Entry 4ZVT (X-ray diffraction, 2.85 A resolution); this record covers chains A and C of the 6 polymer chains in the assembly.

== Chain A ==
Name: Caspase-7
Organism: Homo sapiens
Notes: EC 3.4.22.60
UniProt: P55210 (CASP7_HUMAN); numbering as in UniProt (aligned over 1-198)
Amino-acid sequence (198 residues; numbered 1 to 198; the number before each row is that of its first residue):
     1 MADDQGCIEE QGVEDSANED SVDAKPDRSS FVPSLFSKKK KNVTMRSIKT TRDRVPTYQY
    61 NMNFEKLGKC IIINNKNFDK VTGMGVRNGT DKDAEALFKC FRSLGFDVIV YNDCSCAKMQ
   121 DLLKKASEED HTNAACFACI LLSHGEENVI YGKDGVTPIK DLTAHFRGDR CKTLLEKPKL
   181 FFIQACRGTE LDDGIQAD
Disordered / not traced: 1-57, 197-198
UniProt features mapped onto this chain:
  - region: Lys-38 to Lys-41 (Exosite), Lys-76 to Arg-87 (Loop L1), Arg-187 to Gln-196 (Loop L2)
  - active site: His-144, Cys-186
  - site: Phe-36, Ser-37 (Cleavage), Met-45, Arg-46 (Cleavage), Ser-47, Ile-48 (Cleavage), Arg-187 (Involved in allosteric regulation)
  - modified residue: Ala-2 (N-acetylalanine), Ser-30 (Phosphoserine), Ser-37 (Phosphoserine), Thr-173 (Phosphothreonine)
  - mutagenesis: Asp-23 (D23A: Abolished cleavage at the N-terminus, leading to impaired activation and thiol protease activity. In P7-D2A mutant ...), Ser-30 (S30A: Abolished phosphorylation by PAK2; when associated with A-173 and A-239; S30E: Mimics phosphorylation; does not affect thiol protease activity), Lys-38 to Lys-41 (Decreased ability to cleave PARP1 and PTGES3; Decreased ability to cleave PARP1), Lys-39 to Lys-40 (Does not affect ability to cleave PARP1; Decreased ability to cleave PARP1. Decreased RNA-binding), Lys-39 (K39E: Decreased ability to cleave PARP1), Thr-173 (T173A: Abolished phosphorylation by PAK2; when associated with A-30 and A-239), Cys-186 (C186A: Abolished thiol protease activity), Arg-187 (R187K: Does not significantly affect thiol protease catalytic efficiency; R187M/A/G: Reduced thiol protease catalytic efficiency; R187W/N: Strongly reduced thiol protease catalytic efficiency), Asp-192 (D192A: Strongly reduced thiol protease activity), Asp-198 (D198A: Strongly reduced cleavage and activation by initiator caspases. Abolished cleavage and activation by initiator caspases; when associated with A-206. In P7-D2A mutant ...)

== Chain C ==
Name: Caspase-7
Organism: Homo sapiens
Notes: EC 3.4.22.60
UniProt: P55210 (CASP7_HUMAN); residues 301-498 here correspond to UniProt positions 1-198 (UniProt number = residue number - 300)
Amino-acid sequence (198 residues; each row starts with the number of its first residue):
   301 MADDQGCIEE QGVEDSANED SVDAKPDRSS FVPSLFSKKK KNVTMRSIKT TRDRVPTYQY
   361 NMNFEKLGKC IIINNKNFDK VTGMGVRNGT DKDAEALFKC FRSLGFDVIV YNDCSCAKMQ
   421 DLLKKASEED HTNAACFACI LLSHGEENVI YGKDGVTPIK DLTAHFRGDR CKTLLEKPKL
   481 FFIQACRGTE LDDGIQAD
Disordered / not traced: 301-356, 497-498
UniProt features mapped onto this chain:
  - region: Lys-338 to Lys-341 (Exosite), Lys-376 to Arg-387 (Loop L1), Arg-487 to Gln-496 (Loop L2)
  - active site: His-444, Cys-486
  - site: Phe-336, Ser-337 (Cleavage), Met-345, Arg-346 (Cleavage), Ser-347, Ile-348 (Cleavage), Arg-487 (Involved in allosteric regulation)
  - modified residue: Ala-302 (N-acetylalanine), Ser-330 (Phosphoserine), Ser-337 (Phosphoserine), Thr-473 (Phosphothreonine)

== How chain A and chain C interact ==
Pairs across the interface (9):
  Lys-160(A) with Glu-490(C), salt bridge
  Asp-169(A) with Ile-495(C)
  Leu-175(A) with Ile-495(C), hydrophobic; Gln-496(C)
  Glu-190(A) with Lys-460(C), salt bridge
  Ile-195(A) with Asp-469(C); Leu-475(C), hydrophobic
  Gln-196(A) with Leu-475(C); Glu-476(C)
Also at the interface, not in a pair above, chain A (8 interface residues in all): Gly-168, Glu-176
Also at the interface, not in a pair above, chain C (9 interface residues in all): Gly-468, Lys-472

== Overview ==
The interface between chain A and chain C involves 8 residues on one side and 9 on the other, with 2 salt
bridges. Among the polar pairs are Lys-160(A)/Glu-490(C) and Glu-190(A)/Lys-460(C).
Chain A and chain C are both Caspase-7 (Homo sapiens); the structure, Caspase-7 Variant 1 (V1) with
reprogrammed substrate specificity due to Y230A/W232M/S234N substitutions, bound to VEID inhibitor, was
determined by X-ray diffraction (same publication as 4ZVO, 4ZVP, 4ZVQ, 4ZVR, 4ZVS and 4ZVU).
